2FAO - chain A; structure by X-ray diffraction, 1.50 A resolution.

== Chain A ==
Molecule: probable ATP-dependent DNA ligase
From: Pseudomonas aeruginosa
Notes: fragment: Polymerase domain, residues 533-840
UniProt: Q9I1X7 (Q9I1X7_PSEAE); residues 533-840 here = UniProt positions 533-840
Chain sequence (309 residues; numbered 532 to 840; the number before each row is that of its first residue):
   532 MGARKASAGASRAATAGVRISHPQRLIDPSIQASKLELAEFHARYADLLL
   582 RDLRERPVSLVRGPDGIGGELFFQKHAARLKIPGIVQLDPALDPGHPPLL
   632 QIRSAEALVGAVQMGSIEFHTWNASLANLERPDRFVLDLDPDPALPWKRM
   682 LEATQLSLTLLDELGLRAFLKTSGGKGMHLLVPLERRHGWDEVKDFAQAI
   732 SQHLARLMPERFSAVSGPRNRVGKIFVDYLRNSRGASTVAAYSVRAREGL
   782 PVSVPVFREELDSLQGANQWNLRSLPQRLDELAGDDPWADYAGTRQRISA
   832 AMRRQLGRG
Unresolved in the structure: 532-542, 838-840
Differences from the reference sequence: initiating methionine (532)
UniProt features mapped onto this chain:
  - binding site (ATP): Phe604, His651, Asp671, Ser704 to His710, Ser768, Arg776 to Arg778
  - binding site (Mn(2+)): Asp669, Asp671, Asp759
What the authors report for this chain:
  - mutagenesis - K566A, R587A, R593A, E649A, H651A, K707A, K755A, N763A, S768A, S774A: unchanged catalytic activity
  - mutagenesis - D669A, D669E, S704A, R752K, R752Q, D759A, D759E, R776A, R776K, R776Q, R778A: decreased catalytic activity
  - mutagenesis - D669N, D671A, D671E, D671N, H710A, H710N, R752A, D759N: abolished catalytic activity
  - mutagenesis - H710Q: increased catalytic activity
  - catalytic residues: Asp671, Asp759 (proposed by the authors, not directly observed)
  - mutagenesis - F604A: decreased catalytic activity on rNTP substrates
  - mutagenesis - R778A: unchanged catalytic activity on rNTP substrates
  - mutagenesis - F604A: decreased catalytic activity on dNMP
  - mutagenesis - R778A: unchanged catalytic activity on dNMP
  - mutagenesis - F604A: abolished catalytic activity on rNMP

== In short ==
UniProt lists 14 ATP-binding residues and 3 Mn2+-binding residues. From the paper: catalytic residues Asp671
and Asp759; D669A, D669E and S704A, among others, reduce catalytic activity; 31 substitutions were tested in
all.
Chain A is probable ATP-dependent DNA ligase (Pseudomonas aeruginosa); the structure, Crystal Structure of
Pseudomonas aeruginosa LigD polymerase domain, was determined by X-ray diffraction (same publication as 2FAQ
and 2FAR).
